PDB entry 3UK9 | X-ray diffraction, 3.11 A resolution | chains A and B of the 4 polymer chains in the assembly

# Chain A (and B)
Name: Legume lectin
Source organism: Dolichos lablab
Notes: chain B of this document is another copy of the same molecule, construct and numbering; everything in this record applies to it too
Chain sequence (281 residues; each row starts with the number of its first residue):
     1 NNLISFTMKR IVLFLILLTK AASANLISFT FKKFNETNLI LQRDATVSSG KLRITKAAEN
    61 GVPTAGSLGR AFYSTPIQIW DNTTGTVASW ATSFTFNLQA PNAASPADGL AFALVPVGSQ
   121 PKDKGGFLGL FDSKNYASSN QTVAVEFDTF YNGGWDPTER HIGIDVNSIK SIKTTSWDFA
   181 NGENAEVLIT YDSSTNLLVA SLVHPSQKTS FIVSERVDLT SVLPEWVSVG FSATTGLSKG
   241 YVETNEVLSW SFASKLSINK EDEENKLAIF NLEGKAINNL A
Unresolved in the structure: 1-23, 261-264, 277-281 (chain B: 1-23, 260-262, 276-281)
Ion coordination: Mn2+: Glu146, Asp148, Asp156, His161; Ca2+: Asp148, Phe150, Asn152, Asp156

# Interface between chain A and chain B
Pairs across the interface (37):
  Ala24(A) - Lys32(B)  hydrogen bond (backbone-side chain)
  Asn25(A) - Thr30(B)
  Asn25(A) - Lys32(B)  hydrogen bond (side chain-backbone)
  Asn25(A) - Lys33(B)
  Leu26(A) - Phe29(B)
  Leu26(A) - Thr30(B)  hydrogen bond (backbone-backbone)
  Leu26(A) - Glu273(B)
  Ile27(A) - Ser28(B)
  Ser28(A) - Ile27(B)
  Ser28(A) - Ser28(B)  hydrogen bond (backbone-backbone)
  Phe29(A) - Leu26(B)
  Thr30(A) - Asn25(B)
  Thr30(A) - Leu26(B)  hydrogen bond (backbone-backbone)
  Phe31(A) - Asn25(B)
  Lys32(A) - Ala24(B)
  Lys32(A) - Asn25(B)  hydrogen bond (backbone-side chain)
  Asn35(A) - Trp226(B)
  Thr37(A) - Pro76(B)
  Thr37(A) - Trp226(B)
  Asn38(A) - Pro76(B)
  Asn38(A) - Trp226(B)
  Tyr73(A) - Ile27(B)
  Tyr73(A) - Thr75(B)
  Ser74(A) - Ser74(B)
  Ser74(A) - Thr75(B)
  Thr75(A) - Tyr73(B)
  Thr75(A) - Ser74(B)
  Thr75(A) - Thr75(B)
  Pro76(A) - Thr37(B)
  Gln78(A) - Asn35(B)  hydrogen bond
  Trp226(A) - Asn35(B)
  Trp226(A) - Thr37(B)
  Trp226(A) - Asn38(B)
  Ile258(A) - Lys32(B)
  Ile258(A) - Lys33(B)
  Lys266(A) - Glu273(B)  salt bridge
  Glu273(A) - Leu26(B)
Also at the interface, not in a pair above, chain A (23 interface residues in all): Lys33, Val117
Also at the interface, not in a pair above, chain B (21 interface residues in all): Phe31, Gln78, Ile258

# Summary
23 residues of chain A and 21 residues of chain B are in contact, with 7 hydrogen bonds and 1 salt bridge.
Among the polar pairs are Lys266(A)-Glu273(B), Ala24(A)-Lys32(B) and Asn25(A)-Lys32(B). Glu146(A), Asp148(A),
Asp156(A) and His161(A) form the Mn2+ site.
Chain A and chain B are both Legume lectin (Dolichos lablab); the structure, Galactose-specific lectin from
Dolichos lablab, was determined by X-ray diffraction together with 3UJO, 3UJQ and 3UL2 from the same study.
